7X3T - chains A and J of the 20 polymer chains in the assembly; structure by electron microscopy, 5.40 A resolution (low resolution: residue-level contacts below are approximate; hydrogen-bond / salt-bridge calls are withheld).

== Chain A ==
Name: Histone H3
Source organism: Xenopus laevis
Reference sequence: A0A310TTQ1 (A0A310TTQ1_XENLA); residues 0-135 here correspond to UniProt positions 1-136 (UniProt number = residue number + 1)
Sequence (136 residues; row label = number of the first residue in the row; numbering starts at 0):
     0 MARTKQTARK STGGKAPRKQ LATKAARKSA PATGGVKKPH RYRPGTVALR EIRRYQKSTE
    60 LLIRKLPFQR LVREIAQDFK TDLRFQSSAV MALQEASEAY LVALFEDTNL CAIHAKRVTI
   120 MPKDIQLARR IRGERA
Not modelled in the structure: 0-36, 135

== Chain J ==
Molecule: 354-nt DNA strand
Sequence (354 nucleotides; numbered -29 to 324; the number before each row is that of its first residue; numbers below 1 keep their minus sign (DC-29 is residue -29)):
   -29 CACAGGAAAC AGCTATGACC ATGATTACGC TCAGGATGTA TATATCTGAC ACGTGCCTGG
    31 AGACTAGGGA GTAATCCCCT TGGCGGTTAA AACGCGGGGG ACAGCGCGTA CGTGCGTTTA
    91 AGCGGTGCTA GAGCTGTCTA CGACCAATTG AGCGGCCTCG GCACCGGGAT TCTCCAGGTC
   151 GAGCTTCTCG ACAAGCTTCA GGATGTATAT ATCTGACACG TGCCTGGAGA CTAGGGAGTA
   211 ATCCCCTTGG CGGTTAAAAC GCGGGGGACA GCGCGTACGT GCGTTTAAGC GGTGCTAGAG
   271 CTGTCTACGA CCAATTGAGC GGCCTCGGCA CCGGGATTCT CCAGGGTACC GCGG
Not modelled in the structure: -29 to -26, 314-324

== Interface between chain A and chain J ==
Residue-residue contacts (25; chain A residue first):
  His39(A) - DC311(J)
  Arg40(A) - DG233(J)
  Arg40(A) - DC311(J)
  Tyr41(A) - DT310(J)
  Tyr41(A) - DC311(J)
  Arg42(A) - DG236(J)
  Arg42(A) - DC311(J)
  Arg42(A) - DC312(J)
  Pro43(A) - DG235(J)
  Pro43(A) - DG236(J)
  Thr45(A) - DC311(J)
  Arg63(A) - DA227(J)
  Arg63(A) - DA228(J)
  Arg72(A) - DT218(J)
  Arg83(A) - DT217(J)
  Arg83(A) - DT218(J)
  Phe84(A) - DT217(J)
  Phe84(A) - DT218(J)
  Gln85(A) - DT217(J)
  Arg116(A) - DA238(J)
  Arg116(A) - DC239(J)
  Val117(A) - DG237(J)
  Val117(A) - DA238(J)
  Thr118(A) - DG237(J)
  Thr118(A) - DA238(J)
Also at the interface, not in a pair above, chain A (15 interface residues in all): Leu82

== In short ==
Chain A and chain J form an interface of 15 and 13 residues respectively.
Chain A is Histone H3 (Xenopus laevis) and chain J is a 354-nt DNA strand; the structure, Cryo-EM structure of
ISW1a-dinucleosome, was determined by electron microscopy together with 7X3V, 7X3W and 7X3X from the same
study.
